Entry 6RNY (electron microscopy, 3.90 A resolution); this record covers chains C and T of the 18 polymer chains in the assembly.

Chain C:
Molecule: Histone H2A type 1
Source organism: Homo sapiens
UniProt: P0C0S8 (H2A1_HUMAN); residues 0-129 here correspond to UniProt positions 1-130 (UniProt number = residue number + 1)
Amino-acid sequence (130 residues; numbered 0 to 129; the number before each row is that of its first residue; numbering starts at 0):
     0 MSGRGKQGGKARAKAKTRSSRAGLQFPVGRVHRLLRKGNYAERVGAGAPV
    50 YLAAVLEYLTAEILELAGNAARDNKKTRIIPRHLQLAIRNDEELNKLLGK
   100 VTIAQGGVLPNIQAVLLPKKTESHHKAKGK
Disordered / not traced: 0-8, 119-129
Curated features (UniProtKB/Swiss-Prot):
  - modified residue: Ser1 (N-acetylserine), Arg3 (Citrulline), Lys5 (N6-(2-hydroxyisobutyryl)lysine), Lys9 (N6-(2-hydroxyisobutyryl)lysine), Lys13 (N6-(beta-hydroxybutyryl)lysine), Lys36 (N6-(2-hydroxyisobutyryl)lysine), Lys74 (N6-(2-hydroxyisobutyryl)lysine), Lys75 (N6-(2-hydroxyisobutyryl)lysine), Lys95 (N6-(2-hydroxyisobutyryl)lysine), Lys99 (N6-glutaryllysine), Gln104 (N5-methylglutamine), Lys118 (N6-(2-hydroxyisobutyryl)lysine), Lys119 (N6-crotonyllysine), Thr120 (Phosphothreonine), Lys125 (N6-crotonyllysine)
  - cross-link (Glycyl lysine isopeptide (Lys-Gly)): Lys13 (interchain with G-Cter in ubiquitin), Lys15 (interchain with G-Cter in ubiquitin), Lys119 (interchain with G-Cter in ubiquitin)

Chain T:
Molecule: 33-nt DNA strand
Sequence (33 nucleotides; numbered -73 to -41; the number before each row is that of its first residue; numbers below 1 keep their minus sign (DG-73 is residue -73)):
   -73 GTCCAGGTTCTCCCTGTGGTGAAAACCAACTAA
Bound ions: Mg2+: DA-41 (shared with 1 residue of chain I; 2 residues of chain O)

Chain C / chain T interface:
Pairs across the interface (15; chain C residue first):
  Arg11(C) - DC-44(T)  hydrogen bond to the sugar
  Arg11(C) - DT-43(T)  sugar contact
  Ala12(C) - DT-43(T)  phosphate contact
  Lys15(C) - DA-45(T)  sugar contact
  Lys15(C) - DC-44(T)  phosphate contact
  Arg17(C) - DA-46(T)  sugar contact
  Arg17(C) - DA-45(T)  salt bridge to the phosphate
  Arg20(C) - DC-44(T)  salt bridge to the phosphate
  Gly28(C) - DA-46(T)  phosphate contact
  Arg29(C) - DA-46(T)  phosphate contact
  Arg32(C) - DC-47(T)  sugar contact
  Arg32(C) - DA-46(T)  salt bridge to the phosphate
  Arg77(C) - DT-57(T)  hydrogen bond to the phosphate
  Arg77(C) - DG-56(T)  hydrogen bond to the sugar
  Arg77(C) - DG-55(T)  phosphate contact
Also at the interface, not in a pair above, chain C (13 interface residues in all): Lys9, Lys13, Ala14, Thr16
Also at the interface, not in a pair above, chain T (9 interface residues in all): DA-42

Overview:
Chain C and chain T form an interface of 13 and 9 residues respectively, with 3 hydrogen bonds and 3 salt
bridges. Polar contacts include Arg11(C)-DC-44(T), Arg77(C)-DG-56(T) and Arg77(C)-DT-57(T).
Here chain C is Histone H2A type 1 (Homo sapiens) and chain T is a 33-nt DNA strand. Entry 6RNY (PFV intasome
- nucleosome strand transfer complex) was determined by electron microscopy (same publication as 6R0C).
